PDB entry 8Q85 | electron microscopy, 3.97 A resolution | chains U and X of the 12 polymer chains in the assembly

# Chain U
Protein: DASH complex subunit DAM1
From: Saccharomyces cerevisiae
UniProt: P53267 (DAM1_YEAST); residue numbers follow UniProt; this construct covers 1-343
Amino-acid sequence (343 residues; numbered 1 to 343; the number before each row is that of its first residue):
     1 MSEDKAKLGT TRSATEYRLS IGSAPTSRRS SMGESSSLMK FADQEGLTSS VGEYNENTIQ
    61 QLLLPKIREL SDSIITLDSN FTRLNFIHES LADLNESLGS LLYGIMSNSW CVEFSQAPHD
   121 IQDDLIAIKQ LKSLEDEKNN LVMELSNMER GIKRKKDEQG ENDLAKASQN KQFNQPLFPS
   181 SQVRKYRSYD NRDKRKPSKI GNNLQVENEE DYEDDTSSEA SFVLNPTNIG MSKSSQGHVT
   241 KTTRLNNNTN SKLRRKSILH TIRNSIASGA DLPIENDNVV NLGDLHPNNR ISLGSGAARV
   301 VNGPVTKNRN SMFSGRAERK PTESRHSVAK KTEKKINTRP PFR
Not modelled in the structure: 1-56, 152-343
Swiss-Prot annotation at these positions:
  - modified residue: S2 (N-acetylserine), S20 (Phosphoserine), S31 (Phosphoserine), S257 (Phosphoserine), S265 (Phosphoserine), S292 (Phosphoserine)
What the authors report for this chain:
  - mutagenesis - Y17E/L19E/I21E: unchanged growth
  - mutagenesis - Y17E/L19E/I21E/I258A/L259A/I262A: abolished growth
  - post-translational modification sites: S20 (citing earlier work)

# Chain X
Protein: DASH complex subunit DAD1
From: Saccharomyces cerevisiae
UniProt: Q12248 (DAD1_YEAST); residue numbers follow UniProt; this construct covers 1-94
Amino-acid sequence (94 residues; numbered 1 to 94; the number before each row is that of its first residue):
     1 MMASTSNDEE KLISTTDKYF IEQRNIVLQE INETMNSILN GLNGLNISLE SSIAVGREFQ
    61 SVSDLWKTLY DGLESLSDEA PIDEQPTLSQ SKTK
Not modelled in the structure: 1-12, 81-94
Swiss-Prot annotation at these positions:
  - modified residue: S91 (Phosphoserine)

# Interface between chain U and chain X
Contacting residue pairs - 24 pairs, chain U then chain X:
  L62(U) with L28(X), hydrophobic
  K66(U) with M35(X)
  E69(U) with M35(X); L39(X)
  T76(U) with N46(X)
  L77(U) with N46(X)
  N80(U) with N46(X); L49(X); E50(X), hydrogen bond (side chain-backbone); I53(X)
  F81(U) with L49(X), hydrophobic
  R83(U) with I53(X)
  L84(U) with I53(X)
  F86(U) with Q60(X)
  I87(U) with G56(X)
  S90(U) with Q60(X); S63(X), hydrogen bond (backbone-side chain)
  D93(U) with K67(X), salt bridge; E74(X)
  L94(U) with S63(X)
  S97(U) with W66(X)
  L98(U) with W66(X)
  S100(U) with Y70(X)
  L101(U) with L69(X), hydrophobic
Interface residues without a listed pair, chain U (23 interface residues in all): I59, L63, S73, I74, L91
Interface residues without a listed pair, chain X (19 interface residues in all): L42, R57, F59, V62

# Summary
Chain U and chain X form an interface of 23 and 19 residues respectively, with 2 hydrogen bonds and 1 salt
bridge. Polar pairs include D93(U)-K67(X), N80(U)-E50(X) and S90(U)-S63(X). The paper reports that
Y17E/L19E/I21E/I258A/L259A/I262A of chain U abolish growth; a modification site at S20(U).
Here chain U is DASH complex subunit DAM1 and chain X is DASH complex subunit DAD1, both from Saccharomyces
cerevisiae. Entry 8Q85 (Outer kinetochore Dam1 protomer monomer Ndc80-Nuf2 coiled-coil complex) was determined
by electron microscopy (same publication as 8Q84).
